PDB entry 2I0T | X-ray diffraction, 1.35 A resolution | chains H and B of the 4 polymer chains in the assembly

== Chain H ==
Name: Aromatic amine dehydrogenase
Source organism: Alcaligenes faecalis
Notes: EC 1.4.99.4
Sequence (122 residues; each row starts with the number of its first residue):
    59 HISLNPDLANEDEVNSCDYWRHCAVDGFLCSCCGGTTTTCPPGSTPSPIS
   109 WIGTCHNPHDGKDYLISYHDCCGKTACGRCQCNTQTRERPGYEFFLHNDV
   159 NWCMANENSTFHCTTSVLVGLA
Cystine bridges: Cys75-Cys140, Cys81-Cys113, Cys88-Cys171, Cys90-Cys138, Cys91-Cys135, Cys98-Cys129, Cys130-Cys161
Covalent attachments: covalent link Trp109-Trp160; 2-phenyl-ethanol (PEL) linked to Trp109
Modified residues: Trp109 ((S)-2-amino-3-(6,7-dihydro-6-imino-7-oxo-1H-indol-3-yl)propanoic acid; TQQ)
Residues lining bound ligands: 2-phenyl-ethanol (PEL): Asp84, Asp128, Asn156, Asp157, Val158, Asn159, Trp160, Phe169, Thr172

== Chain B ==
Name: Aromatic amine dehydrogenase
Source organism: Alcaligenes faecalis
Notes: EC 1.4.99.4
UniProtKB: P84888 (AAUB_ALCFA); residues 73-432 here correspond to UniProt positions 30-389 (UniProt number = residue number - 43)
Sequence (361 residues; each row starts with the number of its first residue):
    73 REVLTGGHSVSAPQENRIYVMDSVFMHLTESRVHVYDYTNGKFLGMVPTA
   123 FNGHVQVSNDGKKIYTMTTYHERITRGKRSDVVEVWDADKLTFEKEISLP
   173 PKRVQGLNYDGLFRQTTDGKFIVLQNASPATSIGIVDVAKGDYVEDVTAA
   223 AGCWSVIPQPNRPRSFMTICGDGGLLTINLGEDGKVASQSRSKQMFSVKD
   273 DPIFIAPALDKDKAHFVSYYGNVYSADFSGDEVKVDGPWSLLNDEDKAKN
   323 WVPGGYNLVGLHRASGRMYVFMHPDGKEGTHKFPAAEIWVMDTKTKQRVA
   373 RIPGRDALSMTIDQQRNLMLTLDGGNVNVYDISQPEPKLLRTIEGAAEAS
   423 LQVQFHPVGGT
Cystine bridges: Cys225-Cys242
Residues lining bound ligands: 2-phenyl-ethanol (PEL): Phe97, Leu100, Gly178, Leu179

== Interface between chain H and chain B ==
Residue-residue contacts - 50 pairs, chain H then chain B:
  Leu62(H) - Arg73(B)
  Leu62(H) - Glu74(B)
  Asn63(H) - Arg73(B)  hydrogen bond
  Glu69(H) - Lys114(B)  salt bridge
  Arg79(H) - Glu74(B)  salt bridge
  Cys90(H) - Phe115(B)
  Cys91(H) - Phe115(B)
  Gly92(H) - Phe115(B)
  Gly92(H) - Leu116(B)
  Thr96(H) - Glu74(B)
  Thr96(H) - Val75(B)
  Thr96(H) - Leu76(B)
  Thr96(H) - Thr77(B)  hydrogen bond (backbone-backbone)
  Thr97(H) - Leu76(B)
  Thr97(H) - Thr77(B)
  Thr97(H) - His80(B)
  Cys98(H) - Leu76(B)
  Cys98(H) - Thr77(B)  hydrogen bond (backbone-backbone)
  Pro100(H) - His80(B)
  Pro100(H) - Ser81(B)
  Pro100(H) - Val82(B)
  Pro100(H) - Leu116(B)
  Pro100(H) - Lys162(B)
  Gly101(H) - Lys162(B)  hydrogen bond (backbone-backbone)
  Gly101(H) - Leu163(B)
  Gly101(H) - Thr164(B)
  Pro104(H) - Leu76(B)
  Pro104(H) - Thr77(B)
  Pro104(H) - Gly78(B)
  His127(H) - Leu76(B)
  Asp128(H) - Leu76(B)
  Lys132(H) - Met118(B)  hydrogen bond (side chain-backbone)
  Lys132(H) - Leu163(B)  hydrogen bond (side chain-backbone)
  Thr133(H) - Glu102(B)
  Thr133(H) - Arg104(B)
  Thr133(H) - Met118(B)
  Thr133(H) - Pro120(B)
  Ala134(H) - Arg104(B)  hydrogen bond (backbone-side chain)
  Arg137(H) - His106(B)  hydrogen bond
  Arg137(H) - Tyr108(B)  hydrogen bond
  Arg137(H) - Phe115(B)
  Arg137(H) - Gly417(B)  hydrogen bond (side chain-backbone)
  Arg137(H) - Ala418(B)
  His170(H) - Met118(B)
  Thr173(H) - Leu76(B)
  Val175(H) - Glu74(B)
  Val175(H) - Leu76(B)  hydrophobic
  Leu176(H) - Arg73(B)
  Leu176(H) - Glu74(B)  hydrogen bond (backbone-side chain)
  Val177(H) - Arg73(B)  hydrogen bond (backbone-backbone)
Other interface residues (no listed pair), chain H (29 interface residues in all): Pro64, Ser102, Cys129, Cys135, Ser174
Other interface residues (no listed pair), chain B (26 interface residues in all): Gly117, Trp158, Asp161

== Overview ==
The interface between chain H and chain B involves 29 residues on one side and 26 on the other; the contacts
include 12 hydrogen bonds and 2 salt bridges. Among the polar pairs are Glu69(H)-Lys114(B), Arg79(H)-Glu74(B)
and Asn63(H)-Arg73(B). Bound to chain B: 2-phenyl-ethanol.
Chain H is Aromatic amine dehydrogenase and chain B is Aromatic amine dehydrogenase, both from Alcaligenes
faecalis; the structure, Crystal structure of phenylacetaldehyde derived R-carbinolamine adduct of aromatic
amine dehydrogenase, was determined by X-ray diffraction, deposited together with 2I0R, 2I0S, 2OIZ, 2OJY, 2OK4
and 2OK6.
